PDB entry 8V4Y | electron microscopy, 2.80 A resolution | chains H and J of the 11 polymer chains in the assembly

# Chain H
Protein: Histone H2B
Organism: Xenopus laevis
UniProt: P02281 (H2B11_XENLA); residues 1-122 here correspond to UniProt positions 5-126 (UniProt number = residue number + 4)
Amino-acid sequence (122 residues; each row starts with the number of its first residue):
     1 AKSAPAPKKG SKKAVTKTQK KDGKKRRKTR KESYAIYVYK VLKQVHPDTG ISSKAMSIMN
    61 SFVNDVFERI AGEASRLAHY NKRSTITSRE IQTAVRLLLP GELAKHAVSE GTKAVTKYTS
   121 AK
Not modelled in the structure: 1-26
Sequence notes: engineered mutation Thr29 (Ser33 in P02281)
UniProt features mapped onto this chain:
  - modified residue: Lys2 (N6-acetyllysine), Lys9 (N6-acetyllysine), Ser11 (Phosphoserine), Lys12 (N6-acetyllysine), Lys17 (N6-acetyllysine)
  - glycosylation: Ser109 (O-linked (GlcNAc) serine)
  - cross-link: Lys117 (Glycyl lysine isopeptide (Lys-Gly) (interchain with G-Cter in ubiquitin))

# Chain J
Molecule: Widom 601 DNA (147-mer) with 60 base pairs flanking DNA (forward strand)
Sequence (207 nucleotides; each row starts with the number of its first residue):
     1 CTGGAGAATC CCGGTGCCGA GGCCGCTCAA TTGGTCGTAG ACAGCTCTAG CACCGCTTAA
    61 ACGCACGTAC GCGCTGTCCC CCGCGTTTTA ACCGCCAAGG GGATTACTCC CTAGTCTCCA
   121 GGCACGTGTC AGATATATAC ATCCTGTGCA TGTATTGAAC AGCGACCTTG CCGGTGCCAG
   181 TCGGATAGTG TTCCGAGCTC CCACTCT
Not modelled in the structure: 148-207

# Interface between chain H and chain J
Contacting residue pairs - 12 pairs, chain H then chain J:
  Arg27(H) - DA124(J)  hydrogen bond to the phosphate
  Arg27(H) - DC125(J)  salt bridge to the phosphate
  Arg30(H) - DC123(J)  hydrogen bond to the sugar
  Arg30(H) - DA124(J)  phosphate contact
  Lys31(H) - DC123(J)  hydrogen bond to the phosphate
  Lys31(H) - DA124(J)  hydrogen bond to the phosphate
  Glu32(H) - DC123(J)  phosphate contact
  Ser33(H) - DC123(J)  phosphate contact
  Ile36(H) - DG122(J)  phosphate contact
  Ile36(H) - DC123(J)  phosphate contact
  Tyr37(H) - DG122(J)  hydrogen bond to the phosphate
  Lys40(H) - DG122(J)  salt bridge to the phosphate
Interface residues without a listed pair, chain H (9 interface residues in all): Thr29
Interface residues without a listed pair, chain J (5 interface residues in all): DG121

# Overview
The interface between chain H and chain J involves 9 residues on one side and 5 on the other, with 5 hydrogen
bonds and 2 salt bridges. Polar contacts include Arg30(H)-DC123(J), Arg27(H)-DA124(J) and Lys31(H)-DC123(J).
Here chain H is Histone H2B (Xenopus laevis) and chain J is Widom 601 DNA (147-mer) with 60 base pairs
flanking DNA (forward strand). Entry 8V4Y (Cryo-EM structure of singly-bound SNF2h-nucleosome complex with
SNF2h at inactive SHL2 (conformation 1)) was determined by electron microscopy together with 8V6V and 8V7L
from the same study.
